8K26 - chains d and A of the 6 polymer chains in the assembly; structure by electron microscopy, 3.60 A resolution.

Chain d:
Protein: Cas1
From: Vibrio phage ICP1_2004_A
Reference sequence: F1D5W0 (F1D5W0_9CAUD); numbering as in UniProt (aligned over 1-296)
Sequence (296 residues; each row starts with the number of its first residue):
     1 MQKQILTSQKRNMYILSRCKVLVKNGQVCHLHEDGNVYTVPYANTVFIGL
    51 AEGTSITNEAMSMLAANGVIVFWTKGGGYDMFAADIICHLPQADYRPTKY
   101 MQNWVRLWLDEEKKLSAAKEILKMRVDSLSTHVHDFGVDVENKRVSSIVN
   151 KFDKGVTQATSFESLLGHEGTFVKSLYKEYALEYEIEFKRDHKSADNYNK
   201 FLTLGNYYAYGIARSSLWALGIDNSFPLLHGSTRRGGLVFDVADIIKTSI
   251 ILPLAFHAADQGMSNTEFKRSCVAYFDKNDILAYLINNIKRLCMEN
Disordered / not traced: 76-82

Chain A:
Protein: HD Cas3-type domain-containing protein
From: Vibrio phage ICP1_2004_A
Reference sequence: F1D5V9 (F1D5V9_9CAUD); numbering as in UniProt (aligned over 1-84)
Sequence (84 residues; each row starts with the number of its first residue):
     1 MFIRIKCFSKQPIAKKVSREVSAYLEYTGNNTWEGHISGQGVSNLQTKLI
    51 NVGKGVKVVCNYQDKVLFAIGNVAMSDTGSVPKY

Chain d / chain A interface:
Pairs across the interface (33; chain d residue first):
  Q2(d) - N51(A)
  K3(d) - N44(A)
  I5(d) - Y24(A)
  I5(d) - K48(A)
  Q9(d) - Q40(A)  hydrogen bond
  Q9(d) - G41(A)
  Q9(d) - N44(A)  hydrogen bond
  R11(d) - M1(A)
  R11(d) - H36(A)  hydrogen bond (side chain-backbone)
  R11(d) - I37(A)
  R11(d) - S38(A)
  N12(d) - Y24(A)  hydrogen bond (side chain-backbone)
  N12(d) - E26(A)
  G26(d) - R19(A)  hydrogen bond (backbone-side chain)
  Q27(d) - R19(A)
  Q27(d) - S22(A)  hydrogen bond
  P41(d) - S22(A)
  P41(d) - A23(A)
  P41(d) - Y24(A)
  P41(d) - L25(A)
  Y42(d) - R19(A)
  Y42(d) - A23(A)
  A43(d) - A23(A)  hydrogen bond (backbone-backbone)
  N44(d) - A23(A)  hydrogen bond (backbone-backbone)
  N44(d) - Y24(A)
  R270(d) - E26(A)  salt bridge
  R270(d) - E34(A)  salt bridge
  V273(d) - H36(A)
  A274(d) - H36(A)
  D277(d) - M1(A)
  D277(d) - H36(A)
  K278(d) - M1(A)
  D280(d) - S38(A)
Also at the interface, not in a pair above, chain d (21 interface residues in all): L6, T39, V40
Also at the interface, not in a pair above, chain A (17 interface residues in all): Y27

Summary:
21 residues of chain d face 17 of chain A across their interface, with 8 hydrogen bonds and 2 salt bridges.
Among the polar pairs are R270(d)-E26(A), R270(d)-E34(A) and Q9(d)-Q40(A).
Chain d is Cas1 and chain A is HD Cas3-type domain-containing protein, both from Vibrio phage ICP1_2004_A; the
structure, Structure of Cas1-Cas2 complex, was determined by electron microscopy.
